8CAV - chains B and G of the 4 polymer chains in the assembly; structure by X-ray diffraction, 2.87 A resolution.

# Chain B
Protein: Serine/threonine protein kinase
Source organism: Thermomonospora curvata
UniProt: D1A2F7 (D1A2F7_THECD); numbering as in UniProt (aligned over 1-865)
Sequence (865 residues; row label = number of the first residue in the row):
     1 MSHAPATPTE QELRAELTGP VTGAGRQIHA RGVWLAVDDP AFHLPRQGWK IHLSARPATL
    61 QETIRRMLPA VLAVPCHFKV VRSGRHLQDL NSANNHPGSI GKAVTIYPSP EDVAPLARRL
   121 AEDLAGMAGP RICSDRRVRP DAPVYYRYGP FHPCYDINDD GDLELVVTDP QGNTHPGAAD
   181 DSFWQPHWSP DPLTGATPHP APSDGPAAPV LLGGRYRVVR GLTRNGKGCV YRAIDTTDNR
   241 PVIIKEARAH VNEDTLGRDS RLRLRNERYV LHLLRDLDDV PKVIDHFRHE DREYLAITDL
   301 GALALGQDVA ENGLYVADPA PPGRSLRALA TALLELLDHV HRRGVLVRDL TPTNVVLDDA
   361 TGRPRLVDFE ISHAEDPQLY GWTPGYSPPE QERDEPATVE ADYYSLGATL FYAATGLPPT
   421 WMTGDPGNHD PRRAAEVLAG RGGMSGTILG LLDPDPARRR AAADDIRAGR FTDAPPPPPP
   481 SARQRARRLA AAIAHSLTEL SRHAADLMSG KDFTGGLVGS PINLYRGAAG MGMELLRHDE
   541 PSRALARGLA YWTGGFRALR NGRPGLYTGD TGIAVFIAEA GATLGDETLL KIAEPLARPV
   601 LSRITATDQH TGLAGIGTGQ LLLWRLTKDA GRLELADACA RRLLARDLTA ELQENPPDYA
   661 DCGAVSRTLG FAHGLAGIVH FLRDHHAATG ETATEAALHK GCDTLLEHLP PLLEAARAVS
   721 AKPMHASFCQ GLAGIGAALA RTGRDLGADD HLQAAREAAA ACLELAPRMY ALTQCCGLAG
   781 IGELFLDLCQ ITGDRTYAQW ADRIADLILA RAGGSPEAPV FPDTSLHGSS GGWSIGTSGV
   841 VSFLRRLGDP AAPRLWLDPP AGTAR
Unresolved in the structure: 1-5, 864-865
Disulfide bonds: Cys-729/Cys-775
Ligand contacts: AMP-PNP (ANP; phosphoaminophosphonic acid-adenylate ester): Leu-222, Val-230, Ile-243, Lys-245, Pro-281, Ile-297, Thr-298, Asp-299, Leu-300, Gly-301, Asp-349, Thr-353, Asn-354, Val-356, Val-367, Asp-368, Glu-370
What the authors report for this chain:
  - catalytic residues: His-52, Asp-349 (proposed by the authors, not directly observed)
  - binding site for AMP-PNP: Lys-245
  - mutagenesis - K79A, D349A, D368A: abolished catalytic activity
  - mutagenesis - K50A, K102A, R147A, D156DEL, K245A, C775A: decreased catalytic activity
  - catalytic residues: Lys-79 (citing earlier work)
  - mutagenesis - H52A: unchanged catalytic activity
  - mutagenesis - D156DEL: decreased expression
  - catalytic residues: Cys-729, Cys-775, Cys-776 (by similarity / conservation)

# Chain G
Protein: CuvA
Source organism: Thermomonospora curvata
UniProt: D1A2F9 (D1A2F9_THECD); residues 96-146 here correspond to UniProt positions 1-51 (UniProt number = residue number - 95)
Sequence (51 residues; numbered 96 to 146; the number before each row is that of its first residue):
    96 MSALLEPRDA GATNLDALAA IKWEAPAHQA GTCTVCHWGY TILCDDFSTR S
Unresolved in the structure: 96-112, 124-146
Differences from the reference sequence: conflict Ile-116 (Val21 in D1A2F9), Lys-117 (Pro22 in D1A2F9), Trp-118 (Ser23 in D1A2F9)

# Chain B / chain G interface
Pairs across the interface (18; chain B residue first):
  Leu-211(B) / Ala-122(G)
  Gly-213(B) / Glu-119(G)
  Gly-213(B) / Pro-121(G)
  Arg-265(B) / Leu-113(G)
  Arg-265(B) / Ala-114(G)
  Arg-265(B) / Ala-115(G)  hydrogen bond (side chain-backbone)
  Arg-265(B) / Ile-116(G)
  Arg-268(B) / Ala-115(G)
  His-286(B) / Ala-115(G)
  His-286(B) / Ile-116(G)
  His-286(B) / Lys-117(G)
  Phe-287(B) / Lys-117(G)
  Arg-288(B) / Ile-116(G)  hydrogen bond (side chain-backbone)
  Arg-288(B) / Lys-117(G)  hydrogen bond (backbone-backbone)
  Arg-288(B) / Trp-118(G)
  Arg-288(B) / Glu-119(G)  hydrogen bond (backbone-backbone)
  His-289(B) / Glu-119(G)
  His-289(B) / Ala-120(G)  hydrogen bond (side chain-backbone)
Other interface residues (no listed pair), chain B (9 interface residues in all): Glu-293

# In short
9 residues of chain B and 10 residues of chain G are in contact, with 5 hydrogen bonds. Among the polar pairs
are Arg-265(B)/Ala-115(G), Arg-288(B)/Ile-116(G) and His-289(B)/Ala-120(G). The paper reports catalytic
residues His-52(B), Asp-349(B) and Lys-79(B) among others; K50A, K102A and R147A of chain B, among others,
reduce catalytic activity; 10 substitutions were tested in all.
Here chain B is Serine/threonine protein kinase and chain G is CuvA, both from Thermomonospora curvata. Entry
8CAV (Discovery of the lanthipeptide Curvocidin and structural insights into its trifunctional synthetase
CuvL) was determined by X-ray diffraction (same publication as 8CAR).
